4C9G - chain A; structure by X-ray diffraction, 2.49 A resolution.

# Chain A
Protein: ADP, ATP carrier protein 2
Organism: Saccharomyces cerevisiae
Reference sequence: P18239 (ADT2_YEAST); residue numbers follow UniProt; this construct covers 1-318
Chain sequence (318 residues; row label = number of the first residue in the row):
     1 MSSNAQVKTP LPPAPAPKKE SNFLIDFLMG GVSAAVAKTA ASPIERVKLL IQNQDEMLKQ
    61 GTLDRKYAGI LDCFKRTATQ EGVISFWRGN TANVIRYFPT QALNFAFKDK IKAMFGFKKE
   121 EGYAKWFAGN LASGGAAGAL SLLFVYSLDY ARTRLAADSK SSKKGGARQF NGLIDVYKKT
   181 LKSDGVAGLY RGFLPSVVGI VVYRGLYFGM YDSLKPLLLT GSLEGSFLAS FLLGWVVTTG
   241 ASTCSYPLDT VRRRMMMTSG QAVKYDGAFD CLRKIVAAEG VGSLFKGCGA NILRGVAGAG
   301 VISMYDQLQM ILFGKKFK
Unresolved in the structure: 1-23, 160-167, 215-227, 310-318
Small-molecule neighbours: Carboxyatractyloside (CXT): K38, R96, T100, N104, K108, G138, S141, L142, P195, S196, G199, I200, Y203, R204, F208, S245, L248, D249, R252, R253
What the authors report for this chain:
  - contacts within the chain: T39-N90 (hydrogen bond), S42-N90 (hydrogen bond), A139-F193 (hydrophobic contact), L142-F193 (hydrophobic contact), S147-Y177 (hydrogen bond), Y150-T180 (hydrogen bond), Y150-R154 (hydrogen bond)

# In short
Ligands of chain A: Carboxyatractyloside. The paper reports contacts within the chain involving T39, N90 and
S42 among others.
Chain A is ADP, ATP carrier protein 2 (Saccharomyces cerevisiae); the structure, Structure of yeast
mitochondrial ADP/ATP carrier isoform 2 inhibited by carboxyatractyloside (C2221 crystal form), was determined
by X-ray diffraction together with 4C9H, 4C9J and 4C9Q from the same study.
